Entry 8DD2 (electron microscopy, 2.90 A resolution); this record covers chains D and L of the 9 polymer chains in the assembly.

# Chain D
Molecule: Gamma-aminobutyric acid receptor subunit alpha-1
From: Homo sapiens
UniProtKB: P14867 (GBRA1_HUMAN); residues 1-312 here correspond to UniProt positions 28-339 (UniProt number = residue number + 27)
Sequence (358 residues; each row starts with the number of its first residue):
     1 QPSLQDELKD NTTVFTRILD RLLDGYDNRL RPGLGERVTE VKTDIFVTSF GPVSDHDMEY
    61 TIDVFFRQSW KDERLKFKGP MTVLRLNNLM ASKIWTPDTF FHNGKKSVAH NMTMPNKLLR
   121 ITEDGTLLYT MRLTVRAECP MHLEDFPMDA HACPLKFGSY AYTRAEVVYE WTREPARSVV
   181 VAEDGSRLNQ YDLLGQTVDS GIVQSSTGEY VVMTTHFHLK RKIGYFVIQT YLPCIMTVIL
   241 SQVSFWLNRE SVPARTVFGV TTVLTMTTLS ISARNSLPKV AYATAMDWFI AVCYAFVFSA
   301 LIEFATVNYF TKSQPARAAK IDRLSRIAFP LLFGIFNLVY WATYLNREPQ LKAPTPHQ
Not modelled in the structure: 1-9, 348-358
Sequence notes: expression tag (313-358)
Curated features (UniProtKB/Swiss-Prot):
  - binding site (4-aminobutanoate): Arg67, Thr130
  - binding site (3alpha-hydroxy-5alpha-pregnan-11,20-dione): Trp246
  - glycosylation (N-linked (GlcNAc...) asparagine): Asn11, Asn111
Cystine bridges: Cys139-Cys153
Covalent attachments: N-acetylglucosamine (NAG) linked to Asn111
Residues lining bound ligands:
  - gamma-amino-butanoic acid (ABU): Phe65, Arg67, Leu118, Thr130
  - Zolpidem (R5R), molecule 1: Phe100, His102, Ser159, Val203, Gln204, Ser205, Ser206, Thr207, Tyr210
  - Zolpidem (R5R), molecule 2: Ile228, Gln229, Leu232, Pro233, Met236, Thr237, Leu240, Thr265, Leu269
From the paper describing this entry:
  - binding site for Zolpidem: His102, Ser205, Thr207, Tyr210, Pro233
  - mutagenesis - G201E, S205C (7-fold): decreased binding to Zolpidem (citing earlier work)
  - mutagenesis - H102R: decreased binding to Zolpidem (from molecular simulation)
  - mutagenesis - T163P: unchanged binding to Zolpidem (from molecular simulation)
  - specificity-determining residues: Val203 (by similarity / conservation)
  - specificity-determining residues: Gly201, Ser205 (citing earlier work)

# Chain L
Molecule: Kappa Fab Light Chain
From: Mus musculus
Notes: antibody fragment or engineered binder
Sequence (213 residues; row label = number of the first residue in the row):
     1 NIVMTQSPKS MSMSVGERVT LSCKASEYVG TYVSWYQQKP EQSPKLLIYG ASNRYTGVPD
    61 RFTGSGSATD FTLTIGSVQA EDLADYHCGQ SYSYPTFGAG TKLELKRADA APTVSIFPPS
   121 SEQLTSGGAS VVCFLNNFYP KDINVKWKID GSERQNGVLN SWTDQDSKDS TYSMSSTLTL
   181 TKDEYERHNS YTCEATHKTS TSPIVKSFNR NEC
Not modelled in the structure: 107-213
Cystine bridges: Cys23-Cys88

# Interface between chain D and chain L
Contacting residue pairs - 18 pairs, chain D then chain L:
  Glu170(D) with Tyr32(L)
  Trp171(D) with Tyr32(L), hydrogen bond
  Glu174(D) with Tyr94(L)
  Pro175(D) with Tyr32(L); Ser91(L); Tyr92(L)
  Ala176(D) with Tyr92(L), hydrogen bond (backbone-backbone)
  Arg177(D) with Tyr94(L), hydrogen bond
  Thr197(D) with Tyr28(L); Tyr92(L)
  Val198(D) with Tyr28(L); Tyr92(L), hydrogen bond (backbone-side chain)
  Asp199(D) with Tyr28(L); Gly30(L); Thr31(L), hydrogen bond; Tyr32(L)
  Ser200(D) with Thr31(L), hydrogen bond (backbone-side chain); Tyr32(L)
Interface residues without a listed pair, chain D (12 interface residues in all): Arg164, Gln196
Interface residues without a listed pair, chain L (9 interface residues in all): Asn53, Ser93

# Overview
12 residues of chain D face 9 of chain L across their interface, with 6 hydrogen bonds. Polar pairs include
Trp171(D)-Tyr32(L), Arg177(D)-Tyr94(L) and Val198(D)-Tyr92(L). The paper reports a binding site for Zolpidem
at His102(D), Ser205(D) and Thr207(D) among others; G201E, S205C and H102R of chain D reduce binding to
Zolpidem.
Here chain D is Gamma-aminobutyric acid receptor subunit alpha-1 (Homo sapiens) and chain L is Kappa Fab Light
Chain (Mus musculus). Entry 8DD2 (Human GABAA receptor alpha1-beta2-gamma2 subtype in complex with GABA plus
Zolpidem) was determined by electron microscopy together with 8DD3 from the same study.
